Entry 3HOX (X-ray diffraction, 3.65 A resolution); this record covers chains A and I of the 15 polymer chains in the assembly.

# Chain A
Name: DNA-directed RNA polymerase II subunit RPB1
Source organism: Saccharomyces cerevisiae
Notes: EC 2.7.7.6
UniProtKB: P04050 (RPB1_YEAST); numbering as in UniProt (aligned over 1-1733)
Amino-acid sequence (1733 residues; each row starts with the number of its first residue):
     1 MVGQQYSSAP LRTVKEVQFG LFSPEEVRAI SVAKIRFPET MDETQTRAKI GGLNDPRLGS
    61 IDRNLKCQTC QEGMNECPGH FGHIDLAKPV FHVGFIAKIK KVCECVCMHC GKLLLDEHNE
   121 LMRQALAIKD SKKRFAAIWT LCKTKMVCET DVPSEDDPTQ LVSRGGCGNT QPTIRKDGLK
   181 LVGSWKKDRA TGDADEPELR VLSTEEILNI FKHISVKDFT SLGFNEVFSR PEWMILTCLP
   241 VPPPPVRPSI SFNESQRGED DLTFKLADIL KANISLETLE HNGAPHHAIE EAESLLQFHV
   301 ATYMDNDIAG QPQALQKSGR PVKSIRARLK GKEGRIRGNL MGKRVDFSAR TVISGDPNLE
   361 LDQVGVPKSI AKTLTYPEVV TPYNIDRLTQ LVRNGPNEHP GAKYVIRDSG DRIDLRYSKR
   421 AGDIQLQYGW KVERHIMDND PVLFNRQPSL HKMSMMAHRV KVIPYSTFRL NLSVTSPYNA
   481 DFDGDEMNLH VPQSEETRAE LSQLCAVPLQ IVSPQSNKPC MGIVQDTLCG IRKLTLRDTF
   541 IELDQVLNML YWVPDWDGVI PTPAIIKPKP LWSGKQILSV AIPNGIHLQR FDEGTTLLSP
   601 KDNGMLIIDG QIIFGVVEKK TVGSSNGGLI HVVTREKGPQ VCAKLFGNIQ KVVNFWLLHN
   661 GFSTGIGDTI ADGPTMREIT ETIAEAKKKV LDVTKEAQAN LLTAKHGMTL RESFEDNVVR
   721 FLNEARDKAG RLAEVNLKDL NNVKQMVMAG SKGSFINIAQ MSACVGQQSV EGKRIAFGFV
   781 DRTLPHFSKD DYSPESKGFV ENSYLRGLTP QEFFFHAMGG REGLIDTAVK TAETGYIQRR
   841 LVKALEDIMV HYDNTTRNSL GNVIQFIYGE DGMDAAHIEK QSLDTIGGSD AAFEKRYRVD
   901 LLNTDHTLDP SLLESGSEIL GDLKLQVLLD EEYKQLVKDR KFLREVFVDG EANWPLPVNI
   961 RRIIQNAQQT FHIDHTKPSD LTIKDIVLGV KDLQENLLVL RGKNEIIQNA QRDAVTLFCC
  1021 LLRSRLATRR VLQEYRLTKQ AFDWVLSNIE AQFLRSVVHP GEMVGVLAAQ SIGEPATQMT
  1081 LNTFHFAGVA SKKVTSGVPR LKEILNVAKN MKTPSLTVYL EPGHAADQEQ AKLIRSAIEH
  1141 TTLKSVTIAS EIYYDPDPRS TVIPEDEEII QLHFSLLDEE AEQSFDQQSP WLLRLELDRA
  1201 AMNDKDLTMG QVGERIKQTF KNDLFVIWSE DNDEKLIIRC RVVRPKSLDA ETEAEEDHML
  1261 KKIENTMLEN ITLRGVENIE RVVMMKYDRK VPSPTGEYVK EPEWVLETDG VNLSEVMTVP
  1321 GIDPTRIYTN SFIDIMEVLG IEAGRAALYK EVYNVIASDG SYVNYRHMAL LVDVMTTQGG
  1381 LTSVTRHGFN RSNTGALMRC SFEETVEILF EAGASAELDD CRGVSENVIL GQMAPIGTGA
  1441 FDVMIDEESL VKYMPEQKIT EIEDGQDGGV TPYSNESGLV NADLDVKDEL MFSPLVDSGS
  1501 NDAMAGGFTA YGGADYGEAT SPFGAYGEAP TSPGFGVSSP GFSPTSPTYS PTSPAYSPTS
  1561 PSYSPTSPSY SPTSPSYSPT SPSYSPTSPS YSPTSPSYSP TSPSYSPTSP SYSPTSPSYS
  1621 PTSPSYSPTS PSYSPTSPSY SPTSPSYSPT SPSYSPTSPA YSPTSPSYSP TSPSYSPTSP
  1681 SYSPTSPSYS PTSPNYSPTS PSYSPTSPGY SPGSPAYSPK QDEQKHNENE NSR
Disordered / not traced: 1, 187-195, 1082-1091, 1176-1186, 1246-1252, 1456-1733
Ion coordination: Zn2+ site 1: Cys67, Cys70, Cys77, His80; Zn2+ site 2: Cys107, Cys110, Cys148, Cys167; Mg2+: Asp481, Asp483, Asp485 (shared with 2 residues of chain P)

# Chain I
Name: DNA-directed RNA polymerase II subunit RPB9
Source organism: Saccharomyces cerevisiae
Notes: EC 2.7.7.6
UniProtKB: P27999 (RPB9_YEAST); numbering as in UniProt (aligned over 1-122)
Amino-acid sequence (122 residues; numbered 1 to 122; the number before each row is that of its first residue):
     1 MTTFRFCRDC NNMLYPREDK ENNRLLFECR TCSYVEEAGS PLVYRHELIT NIGETAGVVQ
    61 DIGSDPTLPR SDRECPKCHS RENVFFQSQQ RRKDTSMVLF FVCLSCSHIF TSDQKNKRTQ
   121 FS
Disordered / not traced: 1, 121-122
Ion coordination: Zn2+ site 1: Cys7, Cys10, Cys29, Cys32; Zn2+ site 2: Cys75, Cys106

# How chain A and chain I interact
Residue-residue contacts (65):
  Ala697(A) - Met97(I)
  Gln698(A) - Met97(I)
  Gln698(A) - Val98(I)
  Gln698(A) - Leu99(I)
  Gln698(A) - Ser112(I)  hydrogen bond (backbone-side chain)
  Ala699(A) - Ser112(I)
  Ala699(A) - Asp113(I)
  Ala699(A) - Gln114(I)  hydrogen bond (backbone-backbone)
  Asn700(A) - Val98(I)
  Asn700(A) - Asp113(I)  hydrogen bond
  Asn700(A) - Lys115(I)  hydrogen bond (backbone-side chain)
  Asn700(A) - Asn116(I)
  Leu701(A) - Gln114(I)
  Leu701(A) - Lys115(I)
  Leu702(A) - Lys115(I)
  Thr709(A) - Lys93(I)
  Thr709(A) - Asp94(I)
  Leu710(A) - Asp94(I)
  Leu710(A) - Thr95(I)
  Leu710(A) - Ser96(I)
  Leu710(A) - Met97(I)
  Arg711(A) - Gln87(I)  hydrogen bond
  Arg711(A) - Lys93(I)
  Arg711(A) - Thr95(I)
  Arg711(A) - Met97(I)
  Phe714(A) - Met97(I)  hydrophobic
  Asp781(A) - Arg91(I)  salt bridge
  Arg782(A) - Thr67(I)
  Ser788(A) - Thr67(I)
  Ser788(A) - Pro69(I)
  Lys789(A) - Thr67(I)  hydrogen bond (backbone-backbone)
  Asp790(A) - Gln87(I)
  Tyr792(A) - Gln87(I)  hydrogen bond
  Thr1147(A) - Leu48(I)
  Thr1147(A) - Ile49(I)
  Ile1148(A) - Glu47(I)
  Ile1148(A) - Leu48(I)  hydrogen bond (backbone-backbone)
  Ile1148(A) - Ile49(I)  hydrogen bond (backbone-backbone)
  Ala1149(A) - Glu47(I)
  Ala1149(A) - Leu48(I)
  Ser1150(A) - Arg45(I)
  Ser1150(A) - His46(I)  hydrogen bond (backbone-backbone)
  Glu1151(A) - Leu42(I)
  Glu1151(A) - Tyr44(I)
  Glu1151(A) - Arg45(I)  salt bridge
  Ile1152(A) - Pro41(I)
  Ile1152(A) - Leu42(I)
  Ile1152(A) - Val43(I)  hydrogen bond (backbone-backbone)
  Ile1152(A) - Tyr44(I)  hydrogen bond (backbone-backbone)
  Tyr1153(A) - Pro41(I)
  Tyr1153(A) - Leu42(I)  hydrophobic
  Tyr1154(A) - Glu18(I)  hydrogen bond
  Tyr1154(A) - Asn23(I)
  Tyr1154(A) - Arg24(I)
  Tyr1154(A) - Leu25(I)  hydrophobic
  Tyr1154(A) - Pro41(I)  hydrogen bond (backbone-backbone)
  Val1162(A) - Pro41(I)  hydrophobic
  Pro1190(A) - Glu18(I)
  Trp1191(A) - Leu25(I)  hydrophobic
  Trp1191(A) - Val43(I)  hydrophobic
  Asp1257(A) - Val43(I)
  Lys1261(A) - Tyr44(I)
  Glu1264(A) - Tyr44(I)  hydrogen bond
  Glu1264(A) - His46(I)  salt bridge
  Leu1268(A) - Leu48(I)  hydrophobic
Also at the interface, not in a pair above, chain A (36 interface residues in all): Phe787, Lys1144, Pro1156, Asp1198, Asn1265
Also at the interface, not in a pair above, chain I (32 interface residues in all): Asp65, Leu68, Phe86

# In short
The interface between chain A and chain I involves 36 residues on one side and 32 on the other, with 15
hydrogen bonds and 3 salt bridges. Polar pairs include Asp781(A)-Arg91(I), Glu1151(A)-Arg45(I) and
Glu1264(A)-His46(I).
Chain A is DNA-directed RNA polymerase II subunit RPB1 and chain I is DNA-directed RNA polymerase II subunit
RPB9, both from Saccharomyces cerevisiae; the structure, Complete RNA polymerase II elongation complex V, was
determined by X-ray diffraction, deposited together with 3HOU, 3HOV, 3HOW, 3HOY and 3HOZ.
